5CB8 - chains A and B; structure by X-ray diffraction, 1.88 A resolution.

Chain A (and B):
Name: Probable adenylyl-sulfate kinase
From: Synechocystis sp. (strain PCC 6803 / Kazusa)
Notes: EC 2.7.1.25; chain B of this document is another copy of the same molecule, construct and numbering; everything in this record applies to it too
UniProtKB: P72940 (CYSC_SYNY3); residues 1-177 here = UniProt positions 1-177
Amino-acid sequence (197 residues; each row starts with the number of its first residue; numbers below 1 keep their minus sign (Met-19 is residue -19)):
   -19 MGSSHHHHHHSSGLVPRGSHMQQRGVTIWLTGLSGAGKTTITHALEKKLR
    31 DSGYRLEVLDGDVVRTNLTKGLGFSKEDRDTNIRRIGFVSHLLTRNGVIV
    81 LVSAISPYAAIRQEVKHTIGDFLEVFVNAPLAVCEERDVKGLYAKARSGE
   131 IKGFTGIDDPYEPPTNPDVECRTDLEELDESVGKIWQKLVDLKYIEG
Unresolved in the structure: -19 to 2, 177 (chain B: -19 to 1)
Differences from the reference sequence: initiating methionine (-19); expression tag (-18 to 0)
Small-molecule neighbours: adenosine-5'-phosphosulfate (ADX): Ser14, Gly41, Asp42, Arg45, Phe54, Arg59, Asn62, Ile63, Ala84, Ile85, Ser86, Pro87, Lys120, Leu122, Lys132, Gly133, Phe134, Thr135
From the paper describing this entry:
  - binding site for sulfate ion: Gly15, Gly17, Lys18, Thr19, Lys50, Thr61, Arg64
  - mutagenesis - T61E (IC50 = 15.7 +/- 0.2 mm): unchanged catalytic activity on sulfate
  - mutagenesis - H23C: unchanged catalytic activity on reducing or oxidizing conditions

Interface between chain A and chain B:
Residue-residue contacts (22):
  Arg35(A) - Arg35(B)
  Arg35(A) - Asn76(B)  hydrogen bond (side chain-backbone)
  Glu37(A) - Leu72(B)
  Glu37(A) - Arg75(B)  salt bridge
  Glu37(A) - Asn76(B)  hydrogen bond
  Asn47(A) - Phe68(B)
  Leu48(A) - Arg65(B)  hydrogen bond (backbone-side chain)
  Leu48(A) - Phe68(B)  hydrophobic
  Arg65(A) - Leu48(B)  hydrogen bond (side chain-backbone)
  Arg65(A) - Arg65(B)
  Phe68(A) - Asn47(B)
  Phe68(A) - Leu48(B)  hydrophobic
  Val69(A) - Val69(B)  hydrophobic
  Leu72(A) - Glu37(B)
  Leu72(A) - Leu73(B)
  Leu73(A) - Leu72(B)
  Leu73(A) - Leu73(B)  hydrophobic
  Arg75(A) - Glu37(B)  salt bridge
  Asn76(A) - Arg35(B)  hydrogen bond (backbone-side chain)
  Asn76(A) - Glu37(B)  hydrogen bond
  Asn76(A) - Val78(B)
  Val78(A) - Asn76(B)
Also at the interface, not in a pair above, chain A (14 interface residues in all): Leu39, Lys50
Also at the interface, not in a pair above, chain B (14 interface residues in all): Leu39, Lys50

In short:
Chain A and chain B each contribute 14 residues to their interface; the contacts include 6 hydrogen bonds and
2 salt bridges. Polar pairs include Glu37(A)-Arg75(B), Arg35(A)-Asn76(B) and Glu37(A)-Asn76(B). The paper
reports a binding site for sulfate ion at Gly15(A), Gly17(A) and Lys18(A) among others; T61E of chain A leaves
catalytic activity on sulfate unchanged.
Both chains are Probable adenylyl-sulfate kinase (Synechocystis sp. (strain PCC 6803 / Kazusa)). Entry 5CB8
(Crystal structure of Adenosine-5'-phosphosulfate kinase in complex with APS and sulfate) was determined by
X-ray diffraction (same publication as 5CB6).
